PDB entry 9KI1 | electron microscopy, 3.30 A resolution | chains 1 and B of the 60 polymer chains in the assembly

# Chain 1
Name: Tail sheath protein
From: Escherichia phage Mu
UniProtKB: P79678 (TSP_BPMU); residues 1-495 here = UniProt positions 1-495
Amino-acid sequence (495 residues; numbered 1 to 495; the number before each row is that of its first residue):
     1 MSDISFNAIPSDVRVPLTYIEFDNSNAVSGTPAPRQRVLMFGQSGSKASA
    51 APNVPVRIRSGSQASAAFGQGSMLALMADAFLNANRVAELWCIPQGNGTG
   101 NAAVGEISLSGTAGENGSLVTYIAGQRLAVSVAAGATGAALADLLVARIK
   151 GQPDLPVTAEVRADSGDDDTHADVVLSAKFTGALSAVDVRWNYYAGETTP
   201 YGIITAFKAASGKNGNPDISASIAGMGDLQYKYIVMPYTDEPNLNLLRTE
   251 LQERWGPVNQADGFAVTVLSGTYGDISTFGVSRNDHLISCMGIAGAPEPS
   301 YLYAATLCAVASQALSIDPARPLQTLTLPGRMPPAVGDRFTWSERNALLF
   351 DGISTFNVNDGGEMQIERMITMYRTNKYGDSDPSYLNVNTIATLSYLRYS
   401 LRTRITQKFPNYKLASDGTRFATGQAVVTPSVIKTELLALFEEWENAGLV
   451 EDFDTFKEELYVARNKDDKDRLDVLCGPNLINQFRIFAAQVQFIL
Unresolved in the structure: 1-2

# Chain B
Name: Baseplate protein gp46
From: Escherichia phage Mu
UniProtKB: Q9T1V3 (BP46_BPMU); numbering as in UniProt (aligned over 1-145)
Amino-acid sequence (145 residues; row label = number of the first residue in the row):
     1 MTDLAIIWTNGRGDIAQDGIDMLTDDSLTTDVTISLFTDRRALDSDTLPD
    51 GSDDRRGWWGDSYRDRPIGSRLWLLSREKATPDTLERARGYAEEALEWLK
   101 TAGRVSAINVRAEQLHQGWLYLYIALTLPDGSVIPYEFKAAFNGV
Unresolved in the structure: 1, 145

# How chain 1 and chain B interact
Pairs across the interface - 57 pairs, chain 1 then chain B:
  D318(1) with K79(B), salt bridge
  A320(1) with K79(B)
  R321(1) with R77(B), hydrogen bond (side chain-backbone)
  P322(1) with R77(B); E78(B)
  Q324(1) with S76(B), hydrogen bond (side chain-backbone)
  T325(1) with P49(B); D50(B), hydrogen bond; S76(B); R77(B)
  L326(1) with R77(B)
  T327(1) with D50(B); S52(B)
  W342(1) with N10(B)
  S343(1) with G144(B)
  N359(1) with R56(B)
  G448(1) with K79(B)
  I481(1) with A80(B)
  N482(1) with K79(B); A80(B), hydrogen bond (backbone-backbone); Q117(B)
  Q483(1) with G118(B)
  F484(1) with E78(B), hydrogen bond (backbone-backbone); K79(B); A80(B), hydrophobic; T84(B); W119(B); L120(B)
  R485(1) with G118(B), hydrogen bond (backbone-backbone)
  I486(1) with G118(B), hydrogen bond (backbone-backbone); W119(B); L120(B), hydrogen bond (backbone-backbone)
  F487(1) with F37(B), hydrophobic; L72(B), hydrophobic; L120(B); L122(B), hydrophobic
  A488(1) with W119(B), hydrophobic; L120(B), hydrogen bond (backbone-backbone); Y121(B); L122(B), hydrogen bond (backbone-backbone)
  A489(1) with L122(B)
  Q490(1) with Y121(B), hydrogen bond; L122(B), hydrogen bond (backbone-backbone); Y123(B); I124(B), hydrogen bond (backbone-backbone)
  V491(1) with I124(B)
  Q492(1) with Y123(B), hydrogen bond; I124(B), hydrogen bond (backbone-backbone); A125(B); L126(B), hydrogen bond (backbone-backbone)
  F493(1) with L28(B), hydrophobic; T29(B); L126(B), hydrophobic; L128(B), hydrophobic; P135(B), hydrophobic
  I494(1) with L126(B), hydrogen bond (backbone-backbone); L128(B), hydrogen bond (backbone-backbone)
Interface residues without a listed pair, chain 1 (29 interface residues in all): A314, E363, L449
Interface residues without a listed pair, chain B (36 interface residues in all): V32, L36, G51, T81, L85, Q114, T127, Y136

# Summary
The interface between chain 1 and chain B involves 29 residues on one side and 36 on the other, with 18
hydrogen bonds and 1 salt bridge. Polar pairs include D318(1)-K79(B), R321(1)-R77(B) and Q324(1)-S76(B).
Here chain 1 is Tail sheath protein and chain B is Baseplate protein gp46, both from Escherichia phage Mu.
Entry 9KI1 (Baseplate structure of Escherichia phage Mu) was determined by electron microscopy, deposited
together with 9LJ8, 9JOD, 9KHX, 9KHY and 9KNU.
